PDB entry 1JWG | X-ray diffraction, 2.00 A resolution | chains A and C

== Chain A ==
Molecule: ADP-ribosylation factor binding protein GGA1
Organism: Homo sapiens
Notes: fragment: VHS DOMAIN(N-terminal domain)
Reference sequence: Q9UJY5 (GGA1_HUMAN); residues 1-147 here = UniProt positions 1-147
Amino-acid sequence (147 residues; each row starts with the number of its first residue):
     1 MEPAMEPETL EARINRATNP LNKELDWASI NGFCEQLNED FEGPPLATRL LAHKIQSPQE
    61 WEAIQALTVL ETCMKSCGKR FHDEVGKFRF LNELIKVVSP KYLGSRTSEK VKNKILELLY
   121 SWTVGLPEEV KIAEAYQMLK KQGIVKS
Not modelled in the structure: 1-6, 147
Cystine bridges: Cys-34/Cys-73

== Chain C ==
Molecule: Cation-independent mannose-6-phosphate receptor
Notes: fragment: C-terminal fragment
Reference sequence: P11717 (MPRI_HUMAN); residues 1-13 here correspond to UniProt positions 2479-2491 (UniProt number = residue number + 2478)
Amino-acid sequence (13 residues; numbered 1 to 13; the number before each row is that of its first residue):
     1 SFHDDSDEDL LHI
Not modelled in the structure: 1-6

== Interface between chain A and chain C ==
Contacting residue pairs (24):
  Lys-87(A) / Asp-7(C)
  Phe-88(A) / Asp-7(C)  hydrogen bond (backbone-side chain)
  Phe-88(A) / Glu-8(C)
  Phe-88(A) / Leu-10(C)  hydrophobic
  Arg-89(A) / Asp-7(C)  hydrogen bond (backbone-side chain)
  Arg-89(A) / Glu-8(C)  salt bridge
  Asn-92(A) / Asp-9(C)  hydrogen bond (side chain-backbone)
  Asn-92(A) / Leu-10(C)
  Asn-92(A) / Leu-11(C)  hydrogen bond (side chain-backbone)
  Ile-95(A) / Leu-10(C)  hydrophobic
  Ile-95(A) / Leu-11(C)  hydrophobic
  Ile-95(A) / Ile-13(C)  hydrophobic
  Lys-96(A) / Leu-11(C)
  Ser-99(A) / Ile-13(C)
  Lys-101(A) / His-12(C)  hydrogen bond (side chain-backbone)
  Lys-101(A) / Ile-13(C)
  Tyr-102(A) / Leu-11(C)  hydrophobic
  Tyr-102(A) / His-12(C)  hydrogen bond (side chain-backbone)
  Tyr-102(A) / Ile-13(C)  hydrophobic
  Lys-131(A) / Asp-7(C)  salt bridge
  Met-138(A) / Leu-10(C)  hydrophobic
  Met-138(A) / Leu-11(C)
  Gln-142(A) / Ile-13(C)
  Ile-144(A) / Ile-13(C)  hydrophobic
Also at the interface, not in a pair above, chain A (16 interface residues in all): Glu-134, Ala-135, Leu-139

== Overview ==
16 residues of chain A and 7 residues of chain C are in contact, with 6 hydrogen bonds and 2 salt bridges.
Polar contacts include Arg-89(A)/Glu-8(C), Lys-131(A)/Asp-7(C) and Phe-88(A)/Asp-7(C).
Here chain A is ADP-ribosylation factor binding protein GGA1 (Homo sapiens) and chain C is Cation-independent
mannose-6-phosphate receptor. Entry 1JWG (VHS Domain of human GGA1 complexed with cation-independent M6PR
C-terminal Peptide) was determined by X-ray diffraction (same publication as 1JWF).
